PDB entry 6YLY | electron microscopy, 3.80 A resolution | chains B and 1 of the 49 polymer chains in the assembly

== Chain B ==
Protein: 60S ribosomal protein L3
Organism: Saccharomyces cerevisiae
UniProt: P14126 (RL3_YEAST); residue numbers follow UniProt; this construct covers 1-387
Sequence (387 residues; each row starts with the number of its first residue):
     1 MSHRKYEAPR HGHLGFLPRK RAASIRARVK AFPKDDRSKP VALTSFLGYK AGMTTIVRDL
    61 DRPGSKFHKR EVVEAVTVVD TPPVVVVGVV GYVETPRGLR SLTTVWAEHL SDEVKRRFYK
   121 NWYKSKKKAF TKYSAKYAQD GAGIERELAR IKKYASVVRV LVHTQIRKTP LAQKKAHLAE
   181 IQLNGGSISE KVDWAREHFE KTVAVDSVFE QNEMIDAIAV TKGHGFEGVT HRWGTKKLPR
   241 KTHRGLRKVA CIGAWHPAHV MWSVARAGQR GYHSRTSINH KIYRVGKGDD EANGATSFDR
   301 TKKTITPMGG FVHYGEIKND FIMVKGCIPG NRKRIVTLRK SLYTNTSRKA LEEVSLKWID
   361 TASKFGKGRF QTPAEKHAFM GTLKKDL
Not modelled in the structure: 1-7, 239-258
Curated features (UniProtKB/Swiss-Prot):
  - modified residue: Ser24 (Phosphoserine), Thr103 (Phosphothreonine), Ser156 (Phosphoserine), His243 (Pros-methylhistidine), Ser297 (Phosphoserine)
  - cross-link (Glycyl lysine isopeptide (Lys-Gly)): Lys39 (interchain with G-Cter in ubiquitin), Lys136 (interchain with G-Cter in ubiquitin)
  - mutagenesis: His243 (H243A: Cells accumulate 35S and 23S pre-rRNA precursors. Cells display defects in translation elongation resulting in decreased translational accuracy)

== Chain 1 ==
Molecule: 25S rRNA
Organism: Saccharomyces cerevisiae
Sequence (3396 nucleotides; numbered 1 to 3396; the number before each row is that of its first residue):
     1 GUUUGACCUC AAAUCAGGUA GGAGUACCCG CUGAACUUAA GCAUAUCAAU AAGCGGAGGA
    61 AAAGAAACCA ACCGGGAUUG CCUUAGUAAC GGCGAGUGAA GCGGCAAAAG CUCAAAUUUG
   121 AAAUCUGGUA CCUUCGGUGC CCGAGUUGUA AUUUGGAGAG GGCAACUUUG GGGCCGUUCC
   181 UUGUCUAUGU UCCUUGGAAC AGGACGUCAU AGAGGGUGAG AAUCCCGUGU GGCGAGGAGU
   241 GCGGUUCUUU GUAAAGUGCC UUCGAAGAGU CGAGUUGUUU GGGAAUGCAG CUCUAAGUGG
   301 GUGGUAAAUU CCAUCUAAAG CUAAAUAUUG GCGAGAGACC GAUAGCGAAC AAGUACAGUG
   361 AUGGAAAGAU GAAAAGAACU UUGAAAAGAG AGUGAAAAAG UACGUGAAAU UGUUGAAAGG
   421 GAAGGGCAUU UGAUCAGACA UGGUGUUUUG UGCCCUCUGC UCCUUGUGGG UAGGGGAAUC
   481 UCGCAUUUCA CUGGGCCAGC AUCAGUUUUG GUGGCAGGAU AAAUCCAUAG GAAUGUAGCU
   541 UGCCUCGGUA AGUAUUAUAG CCUGUGGGAA UACUGCCAGC UGGGACUGAG GACUGCGACG
   601 UAAGUCAAGG AUGCUGGCAU AAUGGUUAUA UGCCGCCCGU CUUGAAACAC GGACCAAGGA
   661 GUCUAACGUC UAUGCGAGUG UUUGGGUGUA AAACCCAUAC GCGUAAUGAA AGUGAACGUA
   721 GGUUGGGGCC UCGCAAGAGG UGCACAAUCG ACCGAUCCUG AUGUCUUCGG AUGGAUUUGA
   781 GUAAGAGCAU AGCUGUUGGG ACCCGAAAGA UGGUGAACUA UGCCUGAAUA GGGUGAAGCC
   841 AGAGGAAACU CUGGUGGAGG CUCGUAGCGG UUCUGACGUG CAAAUCGAUC GUCGAAUUUG
   901 GGUAUAGGGG CGAAAGACUA AUCGAACCAU CUAGUAGCUG GUUCCUGCCG AAGUUUCCCU
   961 CAGGAUAGCA GAAGCUCGUA UCAGUUUUAU GAGGUAAAGC GAAUGAUUAG AGGUUCCGGG
  1021 GUCGAAAUGA CCUUGACCUA UUCUCAAACU UUAAAUAUGU AAGAAGUCCU UGUUACUUAA
  1081 UUGAACGUGG ACAUUUGAAU GAAGAGCUUU UAGUGGGCCA UUUUUGGUAA GCAGAACUGG
  1141 CGAUGCGGGA UGAACCGAAC GUAGAGUUAA GGUGCCGGAA UACACGCUCA UCAGACACCA
  1201 CAAAAGGUGU UAGUUCAUCU AGACAGCCGG ACGGUGGCCA UGGAAGUCGG AAUCCGCUAA
  1261 GGAGUGUGUA ACAACUCACC GGCCGAAUGA ACUAGCCCUG AAAAUGGAUG GCGCUCAAGC
  1321 GUGUUACCUA UACUCUACCG UCAGGGUUGA UAUGAUGCCC UGACGAGUAG GCAGGCGUGG
  1381 AGGUCAGUGA CGAAGCCUAG ACCGUAAGGU CGGGUCGAAC GGCCUCUAGU GCAGAUCUUG
  1441 GUGGUAGUAG CAAAUAUUCA AAUGAGAACU UUGAAGACUG AAGUGGGGAA AGGUUCCACG
  1501 UCAACAGCAG UUGGACGUGG GUUAGUCGAU CCUAAGAGAU GGGGAAGCUC CGUUUCAAAG
  1561 GCCUGAUUUU AUGCAGGCCA CCAUCGAAAG GGAAUCCGGU UAAGAUUCCG GAACCUGGAU
  1621 AUGGAUUCUU CACGGUAACG UAACUGAAUG UGGAGACGUC GGCGCGAGCC CUGGGAGGAG
  1681 UUAUCUUUUC UUCUUAACAG CUUAUCACCC CGGAAUUGGU UUAUCCGGAG AUGGGGUCUU
  1741 AUGGCUGGAA GAGGCCAGCA CCUUUGCUGG CUCCGGUGCG CUUGUGACGG CCCGUGAAAA
  1801 UCCACAGGAA GGAAUAGUUU UCAUGCCAGG UCGUACUGAU AACCGCAGCA GGUCUCCAAG
  1861 GUGAACAGCC UCUAGUUGAU AGAAUAAUGU AGAUAAGGGA AGUCGGCAAA AUAGAUCCGU
  1921 AACUUCGGGA UAAGGAUUGG CUCUAAGGGU CGGGUAGUGA GGGCCUUGGU CAGACGCAGC
  1981 GGGCGUGCUU GUGGACUGCU UGGUGGGGCU UGCUCUGCUA GGCGGACUAC UUGCGUGCCU
  2041 UGUUGUAGAC GGCCUUGGUA GGUCUCUUGU AGACCGUCGC UUGCUACAAU UAACGAUCAA
  2101 CUUAGAACUG GUACGGACAA GGGGAAUCUG ACUGUCUAAU UAAAACAUAG CAUUGCGAUG
  2161 GUCAGAAAGU GAUGUUGACG CAAUGUGAUU UCUGCCCAGU GCUCUGAAUG UCAAAGUGAA
  2221 GAAAUUCAAC CAAGCGCGGG UAAACGGCGG GAGUAACUAU GACUCUCUUA AGGUAGCCAA
  2281 AUGCCUCGUC AUCUAAUUAG UGACGCGCAU GAAUGGAUUA ACGAGAUUCC CACUGUCCCU
  2341 AUCUACUAUC UAGCGAAACC ACAGCCAAGG GAACGGGCUU GGCAGAAUCA GCGGGGAAAG
  2401 AAGACCCUGU UGAGCUUGAC UCUAGUUUGA CAUUGUGAAG AGACAUAGAG GGUGUAGAAU
  2461 AAGUGGGAGC UUCGGCGCCA GUGAAAUACC ACUACCUUUA UAGUUUCUUU ACUUAUUCAA
  2521 UGAAGCGGAG CUGGAAUUCA UUUUCCACGU UCUAGCAUUC AAGGUCCCAU UCGGGGCUGA
  2581 UCCGGGUUGA AGACAUUGUC AGGUGGGGAG UUUGGCUGGG GCGGCACAUC UGUUAAACGA
  2641 UAACGCAGAU GUCCUAAGGG GGGCUCAUGG AGAACAGAAA UCUCCAGUAG AACAAAAGGG
  2701 UAAAAGCCCC CUUGAUUUUG AUUUUCAGUG UGAAUACAAA CCAUGAAAGU GUGGCCUAUC
  2761 GAUCCUUUAG UCCCUCGGAA UUUGAGGCUA GAGGUGCCAG AAAAGUUACC ACAGGGAUAA
  2821 CUGGCUUGUG GCAGUCAAGC GUUCAUAGCG ACAUUGCUUU UUGAUUCUUC GAUGUCGGCU
  2881 CUUCCUAUCA UACCGAAGCA GAAUUCGGUA AGCGUUGGAU UGUUCACCCA CUAAUAGGGA
  2941 ACGUGAGCUG GGUUUAGACC GUCGUGAGAC AGGUUAGUUU UACCCUACUG AUGAAUGUUA
  3001 CCGCAAUAGU AAUUGAACUU AGUACGAGAG GAACAGUUCA UUCGGAUAAU UGGUUUUUGC
  3061 GGCUGUCUGA UCAGGCAUUG CCGCGAAGCU ACCAUCCGCU GGAUUAUGGC UGAACGCCUC
  3121 UAAGUCAGAA UCCAUGCUAG AACGCGGUGA UUUCUUUGCU CCACACAAUA UAGAUGGAUA
  3181 CGAAUAAGGC GUCCUUGUGG CGUCGCUGAA CCAUAGCAGG CUAGCAACGG UGCACUUGGC
  3241 GGAAAGGCCU UGGGUGCUUG CUGGCGAAUU GCAAUGUCAU UUUGCGUGGG GAUAAAUCAU
  3301 UUGUAUACGA CUUAGAUGUA CAACGGGGUA UUGUAAGCAG UAGAGUAGCC UUGUUGUUAC
  3361 GAUCUGCUGA GAUUAAGCCU UUGUUGUCUG AUUUGU
Not modelled in the structure: 1-2, 441-493, 643-647, 994-1053, 1070-1089, 1567-1573, 1954-2092, 2192-2312, 2371-2375, 2398-2421, 2446-2500, 2607-2767, 2791-2818, 2941-2980

== Interface between chain B and chain 1 ==
Residue-residue contacts - 265 pairs, chain B then chain 1:
  Ala8(B) with U2915(1), hydrogen bond to the phosphate
  Pro9(B) with U2882(1), phosphate contact; U2915(1), phosphate contact
  Arg10(B) with U2882(1), phosphate contact; U2883(1), phosphate contact; G3044(1), phosphate contact
  His11(B) with C2881(1), salt bridge to the phosphate; U2882(1), salt bridge to the phosphate
  Gly12(B) with A3011(1), base contact; G3044(1), phosphate contact
  His13(B) with A3011(1), hydrogen bond to the sugar; G3044(1), hydrogen bond to the sugar
  Leu14(B) with G3009(1), hydrogen bond to the sugar; U3010(1), sugar contact
  Gly15(B) with G3009(1), hydrogen bond to the base; U3138(1), sugar contact
  Phe16(B) with C3137(1), sugar contact; U3138(1), sugar contact
  Leu17(B) with G2990(1), phosphate contact
  Pro18(B) with G2990(1), phosphate contact; U3138(1), base contact; A3139(1), sugar contact
  Arg19(B) with G2990(1), hydrogen bond to the phosphate; G3045(1), salt bridge to the phosphate
  Lys20(B) with G2990(1), phosphate contact; A2991(1), phosphate contact; A3139(1), sugar contact; G3140(1), salt bridge to the phosphate
  Arg21(B) with A2991(1), salt bridge to the phosphate; U2992(1), salt bridge to the phosphate; G3309(1), base contact; A3310(1), base contact
  Ile25(B) with U3312(1), sugar contact
  Arg26(B) with C3002(1), salt bridge to the phosphate; G3003(1), salt bridge to the phosphate
  Arg28(B) with A3005(1), base contact; G3140(1), hydrogen bond to the base
  Lys30(B) with U3138(1), salt bridge to the phosphate; A3139(1), salt bridge to the phosphate; G3140(1), base contact
  Ala31(B) with G3136(1), phosphate contact; C3137(1), phosphate contact
  Met53(B) with U3047(1), sugar contact; A3049(1), sugar contact
  Thr54(B) with A3049(1), sugar contact
  Thr55(B) with A3049(1), hydrogen bond to the base; U3050(1), sugar contact
  Arg62(B) with C3039(1), salt bridge to the phosphate
  Pro63(B) with U3037(1), sugar contact
  Ser65(B) with U3038(1), hydrogen bond to the phosphate; C3039(1), hydrogen bond to the phosphate
  Glu74(B) with C3096(1), sugar contact
  Ala75(B) with A3049(1), base contact
  Tyr92(B) with G3003(1), hydrogen bond to the sugar
  Glu94(B) with A3243(1), sugar contact
  Thr95(B) with A3243(1), sugar contact; A3244(1), phosphate contact
  Pro96(B) with A3243(1), sugar contact
  Arg97(B) with C3145(1), hydrogen bond to the sugar; A3244(1), hydrogen bond to the base
  Gly98(B) with C3004(1), sugar contact
  Leu99(B) with C3004(1), hydrogen bond to the sugar; A3005(1), phosphate contact
  Arg100(B) with G3146(1), sugar contact; G3242(1), base contact; A3244(1), salt bridge to the phosphate
  Ser101(B) with G3146(1), hydrogen bond to the sugar; G3147(1), hydrogen bond to the sugar
  Leu102(B) with G3147(1), sugar contact; G3242(1), base contact
  Thr103(B) with G3147(1), sugar contact
  Thr104(B) with G3147(1), hydrogen bond to the sugar; U3148(1), hydrogen bond to the sugar
  Trp106(B) with U3148(1), hydrogen bond to the sugar
  Arg116(B) with A3314(1), phosphate contact; G3315(1), salt bridge to the phosphate
  Arg117(B) with U3313(1), salt bridge to the phosphate
  Phe118(B) with A3000(1), hydrogen bond to the sugar; C3001(1), sugar contact
  Tyr119(B) with A3295(1), hydrogen bond to the phosphate; A3296(1), phosphate contact
  Lys120(B) with A3000(1), phosphate contact; C3001(1), salt bridge to the phosphate; A3296(1), hydrogen bond to the phosphate; U3297(1), phosphate contact; U3312(1), salt bridge to the phosphate
  Asn121(B) with A3296(1), hydrogen bond to the phosphate; U3297(1), hydrogen bond to the phosphate
  Trp122(B) with G3315(1), phosphate contact
  Tyr123(B) with G3315(1), base contact; A3316(1), base contact
  Lys124(B) with U3297(1), hydrogen bond to the base; C3298(1), base contact; A3316(1), base contact; A3391(1), base contact
  Ser125(B) with A3295(1), phosphate contact
  Lys126(B) with U3153(1), salt bridge to the phosphate; A3294(1), salt bridge to the phosphate; A3295(1), hydrogen bond to the phosphate
  Lys127(B) with A3295(1), hydrogen bond to the phosphate
  Lys128(B) with A3150(1), sugar contact; U3151(1), salt bridge to the phosphate; A3294(1), salt bridge to the phosphate
  Ala129(B) with G3149(1), hydrogen bond to the sugar; A3150(1), sugar contact
  Phe130(B) with G3149(1), sugar contact; A3150(1), phosphate contact
  Thr131(B) with A3150(1), phosphate contact
  Lys132(B) with A3150(1), hydrogen bond to the phosphate; U3151(1), salt bridge to the phosphate
  Tyr133(B) with A3150(1), phosphate contact
  Arg150(B) with G3242(1), hydrogen bond to the base
  Lys153(B) with G3241(1), salt bridge to the phosphate
  Tyr154(B) with G3242(1), hydrogen bond to the phosphate; A3245(1), base contact
  Arg159(B) with G3003(1), hydrogen bond to the phosphate; C3004(1), salt bridge to the phosphate
  Pro170(B) with U3380(1), phosphate contact
  Gln173(B) with U3304(1), base contact; U3312(1), phosphate contact; U3313(1), hydrogen bond to the phosphate; A3314(1), phosphate contact
  Lys174(B) with A3314(1), phosphate contact; G3315(1), phosphate contact; A3320(1), phosphate contact; C3321(1), salt bridge to the phosphate
  Lys175(B) with U3313(1), salt bridge to the phosphate; A3314(1), phosphate contact
  Leu178(B) with C3002(1), sugar contact
  Ala179(B) with G3003(1), phosphate contact
  Glu180(B) with C3002(1), hydrogen bond to the sugar; G3003(1), hydrogen bond to the phosphate
  Thr221(B) with A3046(1), phosphate contact; U3047(1), phosphate contact
  Lys222(B) with U3047(1), hydrogen bond to the phosphate; A3048(1), salt bridge to the phosphate; C3089(1), salt bridge to the phosphate; U3090(1), salt bridge to the phosphate; A3305(1), phosphate contact
  Gly223(B) with A3305(1), hydrogen bond to the phosphate; U3306(1), phosphate contact
  His224(B) with U3090(1), salt bridge to the phosphate; U3306(1), hydrogen bond to the phosphate
  Gly225(B) with U3306(1), hydrogen bond to the phosphate; A3307(1), phosphate contact
  Phe226(B) with A1886(1), base contact; A1887(1), hydrogen bond to the sugar; A2390(1), base contact; G2990(1), sugar contact; A3307(1), hydrogen bond to the phosphate
  Glu227(B) with A1887(1), phosphate contact
  Gly228(B) with A1887(1), hydrogen bond to the sugar
  Thr230(B) with A2341(1), phosphate contact
  His231(B) with A2341(1), salt bridge to the phosphate; U3090(1), salt bridge to the phosphate; A3091(1), phosphate contact
  Arg232(B) with U2989(1), hydrogen bond to the sugar; G2990(1), phosphate contact
  Lys236(B) with U2880(1), phosphate contact; C2881(1), phosphate contact
  Lys237(B) with U2340(1), phosphate contact
  Leu238(B) with U2880(1), sugar contact
  His259(B) with G2394(1), base contact
  Val260(B) with G2394(1), base contact; A2987(1), sugar contact; C2988(1), sugar contact
  Met261(B) with U2882(1), sugar contact; C2988(1), hydrogen bond to the sugar
  Trp262(B) with C2988(1), phosphate contact; U2989(1), phosphate contact; G3009(1), sugar contact
  Ser263(B) with U2882(1), hydrogen bond to the sugar; U2883(1), sugar contact
  Arg266(B) with G2391(1), base contact; C2392(1), hydrogen bond to the sugar; C2988(1), hydrogen bond to the base; U2989(1), hydrogen bond to the sugar
  Ala267(B) with U2989(1), hydrogen bond to the sugar
  Gly268(B) with U2989(1), sugar contact
  Gln269(B) with G2990(1), hydrogen bond to the sugar; U3306(1), hydrogen bond to the phosphate; A3307(1), phosphate contact
  Arg270(B) with U3090(1), salt bridge to the phosphate
  Tyr272(B) with C3311(1), hydrogen bond to the sugar
  Ser274(B) with U3138(1), phosphate contact; A3139(1), phosphate contact
  Arg275(B) with G3045(1), hydrogen bond to the sugar; A3046(1), salt bridge to the phosphate; U3138(1), phosphate contact
  Thr276(B) with C3137(1), hydrogen bond to the phosphate; U3138(1), hydrogen bond to the phosphate
  Ile278(B) with C3097(1), hydrogen bond to the sugar
  Asn279(B) with C3097(1), phosphate contact; G3098(1), hydrogen bond to the phosphate; C3099(1), phosphate contact
  Met308(B) with G3328(1), sugar contact; U3329(1), phosphate contact; A3330(1), phosphate contact
  Gly309(B) with G3328(1), hydrogen bond to the base; U3329(1), sugar contact; C3378(1), base contact; C3379(1), sugar contact
  Gly310(B) with C3379(1), sugar contact
  Phe311(B) with C3378(1), hydrogen bond to the sugar
  Val312(B) with A3087(1), phosphate contact; G3088(1), phosphate contact; C3378(1), sugar contact
  His313(B) with A3087(1), phosphate contact; G3088(1), salt bridge to the phosphate; G3377(1), sugar contact; C3378(1), hydrogen bond to the sugar
  Tyr314(B) with C3379(1), sugar contact
  Gly315(B) with C3379(1), phosphate contact
  Glu316(B) with C3379(1), phosphate contact; U3380(1), phosphate contact
  Lys325(B) with C3096(1), hydrogen bond to the phosphate; C3097(1), salt bridge to the phosphate
  Gly326(B) with C3096(1), sugar contact
  Cys327(B) with A3046(1), base contact; U3047(1), sugar contact
  Ile328(B) with A3046(1), sugar contact; U3047(1), sugar contact
  Pro329(B) with A3046(1), sugar contact; U3047(1), sugar contact
  Gly330(B) with U3047(1), hydrogen bond to the phosphate; A3048(1), phosphate contact
  Asn331(B) with A3048(1), phosphate contact; U3304(1), hydrogen bond to the phosphate; A3305(1), hydrogen bond to the phosphate
  Arg332(B) with U3304(1), salt bridge to the phosphate; G3377(1), base contact
  Lys333(B) with U3304(1), salt bridge to the phosphate
  Arg334(B) with U3304(1), hydrogen bond to the phosphate; A3305(1), salt bridge to the phosphate
  Arg339(B) with C3137(1), salt bridge to the phosphate
  Tyr343(B) with C3099(1), hydrogen bond to the sugar
  Arg348(B) with U3037(1), phosphate contact; U3038(1), phosphate contact
  Lys349(B) with C3097(1), salt bridge to the phosphate
  Ser363(B) with U3329(1), hydrogen bond to the sugar; A3330(1), phosphate contact
  Lys364(B) with A3049(1), sugar contact; U3050(1), phosphate contact; A3087(1), phosphate contact
  Phe365(B) with A3086(1), sugar contact; A3330(1), hydrogen bond to the sugar; A3375(1), base contact; C3378(1), base contact
  Gly366(B) with A3086(1), hydrogen bond to the phosphate; A3087(1), phosphate contact; A3330(1), sugar contact
  Lys367(B) with A3086(1), sugar contact
  Arg369(B) with U3331(1), salt bridge to the phosphate
  Phe370(B) with A3330(1), phosphate contact
  Pro373(B) with U3329(1), phosphate contact
  Lys376(B) with U3329(1), salt bridge to the phosphate; A3330(1), phosphate contact
  Met380(B) with G3369(1), hydrogen bond to the base
  Thr382(B) with G3369(1), base contact
  Leu383(B) with G3369(1), base contact; A3370(1), phosphate contact
  Lys384(B) with U3368(1), salt bridge to the phosphate; A3370(1), hydrogen bond to the phosphate; G3371(1), phosphate contact
  Lys385(B) with G3327(1), salt bridge to the phosphate
Also at the interface, not in a pair above, chain B (153 interface residues in all): Ala22, Ala23, Val29, Lys50, Val93, Arg167, Leu171, Ala172, Trp233, Thr235, Val264, His273, Ile335, Leu342, Thr346, Phe379, Gly381
Also at the interface, not in a pair above, chain 1 (114 interface residues in all): U1888, U2342, C2366, A2367, G2914, C3043, U3051, U3095, U3100, A3292, U3293, U3319, A3335, G3390

== In short ==
Chain B and chain 1 form an interface of 153 and 114 residues respectively, with 71 hydrogen bonds and 44 salt
bridges. Polar pairs include Gly15(B)-G3009(1), Arg28(B)-G3140(1) and Thr55(B)-A3049(1). From UniProt: one
mutagenesis site on chain B.
Here chain B is 60S ribosomal protein L3 and chain 1 is 25S rRNA, both from Saccharomyces cerevisiae. Entry
6YLY (pre-60S State NE2 (TAP-Flag-Nop53)) was determined by electron microscopy (same publication as 6YLE,
6YLF and 6YLX).
